PDB entry 4BV6 | X-ray diffraction, 1.80 A resolution | chain A

Chain A:
Name: Apoptosis-inducing factor 1, mitochondrial
From: Homo sapiens
Notes: EC 1.-.-.-
UniProt: O95831 (AIFM1_HUMAN); numbering as in UniProt (aligned over 121-613)
Chain sequence (493 residues; numbered 121 to 613; the number before each row is that of its first residue):
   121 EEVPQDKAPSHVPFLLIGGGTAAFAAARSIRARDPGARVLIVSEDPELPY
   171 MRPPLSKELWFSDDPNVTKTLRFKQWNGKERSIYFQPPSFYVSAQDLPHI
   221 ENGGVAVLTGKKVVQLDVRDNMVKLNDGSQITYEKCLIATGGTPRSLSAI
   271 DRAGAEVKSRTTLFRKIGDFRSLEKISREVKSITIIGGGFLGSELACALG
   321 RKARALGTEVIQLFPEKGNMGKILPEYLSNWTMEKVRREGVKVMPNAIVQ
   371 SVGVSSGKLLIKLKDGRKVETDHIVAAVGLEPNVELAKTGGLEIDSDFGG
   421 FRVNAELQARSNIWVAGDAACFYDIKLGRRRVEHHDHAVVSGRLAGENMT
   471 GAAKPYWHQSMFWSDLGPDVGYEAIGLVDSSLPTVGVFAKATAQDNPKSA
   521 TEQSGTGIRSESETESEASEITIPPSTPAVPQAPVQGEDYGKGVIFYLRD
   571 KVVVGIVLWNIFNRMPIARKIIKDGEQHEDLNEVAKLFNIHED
Unresolved in the structure: 121-126, 546-558, 611-613
Small-molecule neighbours: FAD (flavin-adenine dinucleotide): I137, G138, G139, G140, T141, A142, A143, V162, S163, E164, D165, R172, P173, L175, S176, K177, K231, K232, V233, A259, T260, G261, G262, F284, R285, L311, E314, N403, L406, A436, G437, D438, E453, H454, H455, D456, A458, M481, F482, W483
Swiss-Prot annotation at these positions:
  - motif: K446 to R451 (Nuclear localization signal)
  - binding site (FAD): G138 to A142, E164, D165, R172, K177, V233, R285, D438, H454, H455, W483
  - binding site (NAD(+)): W196, G308 to L311, E336, K342, G399, E453, H454, W483, E493, N583
  - modified residue: S268 (Phosphoserine), S292 (Phosphoserine), S371 (Phosphoserine), K388 (N6-acetyllysine), T521 (Phosphothreonine), S524 (Phosphoserine), S530 (Phosphoserine), K593 (N6-acetyllysine)
  - cross-link: K255 (Glycyl lysine isopeptide (Lys-Gly) (interchain with G-Cter in ubiquitin))
  - natural variant: R201 (deletion: In COXPD6), Q235 (Q235H: In SEMDHL), D237 (D237G: In SEMDHL; D237V: In SEMDHL), V243 (V243L: In COXPD6), T260 (T260A: In DFNX5), G262 (G262S: Found in patient with mitochondrial encephalomyopathy with moderate clinical severity and slow progressive course despite early onset as well as and cerebellar involvement), G308 (G308E: In COXPD6), G338 (G338E: In COXPD6), L344 (L344F: In DFNX5; uncertain significance), G360 (G360R: In DFNX5; uncertain significance), R422 (R422Q: In DFNX5; R422W: In DFNX5), R430 (R430C: In DFNX5; uncertain significance), 6 further natural variant entries in UniProt
  - mutagenesis: W196 (W196A: Increases protein dimerization at lower NADH levels), E413 to R430 (Disrupts dimerization. Lower efficiency in stabilizing charge-transfer complexes upon coenzyme reduction), Y443 to I445 (Disrupts dimerization. Disrupts dimerization; when associated with A-477), H454 (H454A: Allows dimerization in absence of NADH), W477 (W477A: Disrupts dimerization; when associated with A-443--445-A), S480 (S480A: Allows dimerization in absence of NADH), D485 (D485A: Increases protein dimerization at lower NADH levels), R529 (R529A: Increases protein dimerization at lower NADH levels), E531 (E531A: Increases protein dimerization at lower NADH levels), E533 (E533A: Increases protein dimerization at lower NADH levels), E535 (E535A: Increases protein dimerization at lower NADH levels)

In short:
Ligands of chain A: flavin-adenine dinucleotide. UniProt lists 15 FAD-binding residues, 13 NAD+-binding
residues and 12 mutagenesis sites.
Chain A is Apoptosis-inducing factor 1, mitochondrial (Homo sapiens); the structure, Refined crystal structure
of the human Apoptosis inducing factor, was determined by X-ray diffraction, deposited together with 4BUR.
